PDB entry 5LOW | X-ray diffraction, 2.80 A resolution | chains D and F of the 7 polymer chains in the assembly

# Chain D (and F)
Name: Synaptosomal-associated protein 25
From: Rattus norvegicus
Notes: chain F of this document is another copy of the same molecule, construct and numbering; everything in this record applies to it too
UniProt: P60881 (SNP25_RAT), isoform P60881-2; numbering as in UniProt (aligned over 7-82)
Amino-acid sequence (95 residues; numbered -12 to 82; the number before each row is that of its first residue; numbers below 1 keep their minus sign (Gly-12 is residue -12)):
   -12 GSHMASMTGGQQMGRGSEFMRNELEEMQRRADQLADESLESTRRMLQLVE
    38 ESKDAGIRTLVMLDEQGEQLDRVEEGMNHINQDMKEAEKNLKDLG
Not modelled in the structure: -12 to 4, 73-82 (chain F: -12 to 14)
Construct notes: expression tag (-12 to 6)

# How chain D and chain F interact
Pairs across the interface (48; chain D residue first):
  Glu10(D) - Leu81(F)
  Met14(D) - Leu81(F)
  Met14(D) - Gly82(F)
  Arg17(D) - Asn77(F)  hydrogen bond (side chain-backbone)
  Arg17(D) - Leu78(F)
  Arg17(D) - Asp80(F)
  Arg17(D) - Leu81(F)
  Leu21(D) - Ala74(F)  hydrophobic
  Leu21(D) - Glu75(F)
  Leu21(D) - Leu78(F)  hydrophobic
  Glu24(D) - Asp70(F)
  Glu24(D) - Met71(F)
  Ser25(D) - Met71(F)
  Ser28(D) - Ile67(F)
  Ser28(D) - Met71(F)
  Arg31(D) - Ile67(F)
  Arg31(D) - Asp70(F)  salt bridge
  Met32(D) - Met64(F)  hydrophobic
  Met32(D) - Ile67(F)  hydrophobic
  Leu35(D) - Gln56(F)  hydrogen bond (backbone-side chain)
  Leu35(D) - Val60(F)
  Leu35(D) - Gly63(F)
  Val36(D) - Met64(F)  hydrophobic
  Glu38(D) - Gln56(F)  hydrogen bond
  Ser39(D) - Gln56(F)  hydrogen bond (backbone-side chain)
  Ser39(D) - Leu57(F)
  Ser39(D) - Val60(F)
  Gly43(D) - Gln53(F)
  Arg45(D) - Met49(F)
  Thr46(D) - Met49(F)
  Thr46(D) - Leu50(F)
  Thr46(D) - Gln53(F)  hydrogen bond
  Met49(D) - Arg45(F)
  Met49(D) - Thr46(F)  hydrogen bond (backbone-side chain)
  Leu50(D) - Thr46(F)
  Gln53(D) - Ala42(F)
  Gln53(D) - Gly43(F)
  Gln53(D) - Thr46(F)  hydrogen bond
  Gln56(D) - Glu38(F)
  Gln56(D) - Ser39(F)
  Gln56(D) - Ala42(F)
  Arg59(D) - Glu38(F)  salt bridge
  Val60(D) - Met32(F)  hydrophobic
  Val60(D) - Leu35(F)
  Val60(D) - Ser39(F)
  Met64(D) - Met32(F)  hydrophobic
  Ile67(D) - Ser28(F)
  Met71(D) - Ser25(F)
Other interface residues (no listed pair), chain D (30 interface residues in all): Ala18, Ala42, Leu57, Gly63, Asp70
Other interface residues (no listed pair), chain F (33 interface residues in all): Glu24, Arg31, Val36, Arg59, His66

# Overview
Chain D and chain F form an interface of 30 and 33 residues respectively, with 7 hydrogen bonds and 2 salt
bridges. Polar contacts include Arg31(D)-Asp70(F), Arg59(D)-Glu38(F) and Arg17(D)-Asn77(F).
Chain D and chain F are both Synaptosomal-associated protein 25 (Rattus norvegicus); the structure, Structure
of the Ca2+-bound Rabphilin 3A C2B domain SNAP25 complex (P21 space group), was determined by X-ray
diffraction, deposited together with 5LO8 and 5LOB.
